Entry 8TUX (electron microscopy, 3.90 A resolution); this record covers chains E2 and F2 of the 181 polymer chains in the assembly.

[Chain E2 (and F2)]
Name: Capsid protein
Source organism: Pseudomonas phage PP7
Notes: chain F2 of this document is another copy of the same molecule, construct and numbering; everything in this record applies to it too
UniProt: P03630 (CAPSD_BPPP7); residues 1-127 here correspond to UniProt positions 2-128 (UniProt number = residue number + 1)
Amino-acid sequence (127 residues; numbered 1 to 127; the number before each row is that of its first residue):
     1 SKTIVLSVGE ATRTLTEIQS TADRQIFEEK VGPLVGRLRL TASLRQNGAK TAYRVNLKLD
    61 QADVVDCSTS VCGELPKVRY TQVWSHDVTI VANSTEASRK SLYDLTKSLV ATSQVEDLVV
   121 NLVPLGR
Curated features (UniProtKB/Swiss-Prot):
  - binding site (RNA): R39, R45, A52, R54, K58, D60, V83, S85, T89

[How chain E2 and chain F2 interact]
Contacting residue pairs (6):
  C67(E2) with C72(F2), disulfide
  V71(E2) with C72(F2), hydrophobic
  N121(E2) with K30(F2); L34(F2)
  V123(E2) with I18(F2)
  P124(E2) with I18(F2)
Interface residues without a listed pair, chain E2 (7 interface residues in all): D66, L122
Interface residues without a listed pair, chain F2 (5 interface residues in all): E17
Cross-chain cystine bridges: C67(E2)-C72(F2)

[In short]
7 residues of chain E2 and 5 residues of chain F2 are in contact; the contacts include 1 disulfide bond.
Curated annotation (UniProt) lists 9 RNA-binding residues on chain E2.
Chain E2 and chain F2 are both Capsid protein (Pseudomonas phage PP7); the structure, Capsid of mature PP7
virion with 3'end region of PP7 genomic RNA, was determined by electron microscopy together with 8TUM and 8TUW
from the same study.
